4LB7 - chains E and A of the 4 polymer chains in the assembly; structure by X-ray diffraction, 1.90 A resolution.

== Chain E (and A) ==
Protein: Neutrophil defensin 1
Notes: chain A of this document is another copy of the same molecule, construct and numbering; everything in this record applies to it too
Reference sequence: P59665 (DEF1_HUMAN); residues 1-30 here correspond to UniProt positions 65-94 (UniProt number = residue number + 64)
Amino-acid sequence (30 residues; each row starts with the number of its first residue):
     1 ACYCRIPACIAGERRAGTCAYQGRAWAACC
Differences from the reference sequence: engineered mutation Ala-16 (Tyr80 in P59665), Ala-20 (Ile84 in P59665), Ala-25 (Leu89 in P59665), Ala-28 (Phe92 in P59665)
UniProt features mapped onto this chain:
  - modified residue: Arg-14 (ADP-ribosylarginine), Tyr-21 (Phosphotyrosine), Arg-24 (ADP-ribosylarginine)
Cystine bridges: Cys-2/Cys-30, Cys-4/Cys-19, Cys-9/Cys-29
Reported in the primary citation:
  - self-association interface (contacts with another copy of this molecule): Thr-18, Ala-20

== Interface between chain E and chain A ==
Contacting residue pairs (10; chain E residue first):
  Thr-18(E) / Ala-20(A)
  Ala-20(E) / Thr-18(A)
  Ala-20(E) / Ala-25(A)  hydrophobic
  Gly-23(E) / Arg-24(A)
  Gly-23(E) / Ala-25(A)  hydrogen bond (backbone-backbone)
  Arg-24(E) / Gly-23(A)
  Arg-24(E) / Arg-24(A)
  Arg-24(E) / Ala-25(A)
  Ala-25(E) / Gly-23(A)  hydrogen bond (backbone-backbone)
  Ala-25(E) / Arg-24(A)
Other interface residues (no listed pair), chain E (6 interface residues in all): Cys-19
Other interface residues (no listed pair), chain A (7 interface residues in all): Cys-19, Tyr-21

== In short ==
6 residues of chain E and 7 residues of chain A are in contact, with 2 hydrogen bonds. The hydrogen-bonded
pair Gly-23(E)/Ala-25(A) is a backbone contact. The paper reports a self-association interface involving
Thr-18(E) and Ala-20(E).
Chain E and chain A are both Neutrophil defensin 1; the structure, Crystal structure of human alpha-defensin 1
(HNP1) Y16A/I20A/L25A/F28A mutant, was determined by X-ray diffraction, deposited together with 4LB1, 4LBB and
4LBF.
